PDB entry 5BKL | X-ray diffraction, 2.94 A resolution | chains GG and kk of the 39 polymer chains in the assembly

# Chain GG
Protein: Coat protein
Organism: Satellite tobacco mosaic virus
UniProt: P17574 (COAT_STMV); numbering as in UniProt (aligned over 1-159)
Chain sequence (159 residues; each row starts with the number of its first residue):
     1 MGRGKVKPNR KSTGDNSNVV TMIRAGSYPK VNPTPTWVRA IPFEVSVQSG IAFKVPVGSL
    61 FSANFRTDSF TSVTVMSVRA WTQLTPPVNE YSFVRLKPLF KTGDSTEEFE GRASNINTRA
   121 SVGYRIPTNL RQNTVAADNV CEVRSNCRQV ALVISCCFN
Disordered / not traced: 1-14
Metal / ion sites: Mg2+ site 1: Thr82, Leu84, Ser92; Mg2+ site 2: Tyr91 (shared with 3 residues of chain KK)

# Chain kk
Molecule: 13-nt RNA strand
Organism: Satellite tobacco mosaic virus
Sequence (13 nucleotides; row label = number of the first residue in the row):
   184 UUUUUUUUUU UUU
Disordered / not traced: 190-196

# Interface between chain GG and chain kk
Residue-residue contacts (9; chain GG residue first):
  Asp15(GG) with U184(kk), hydrogen bond to the sugar; U185(kk), sugar contact
  Asn16(GG) with U185(kk), sugar contact
  Ser17(GG) with U185(kk), phosphate contact; U186(kk), phosphate contact
  Asn18(GG) with U185(kk), sugar contact
  Thr21(GG) with U186(kk), sugar contact
  Met22(GG) with U187(kk), phosphate contact
  Arg24(GG) with U188(kk), salt bridge to the phosphate
Interface residues without a listed pair, chain GG (8 interface residues in all): Val19

# In short
8 residues of chain GG and 5 residues of chain kk are in contact, with 1 hydrogen bond and 1 salt bridge.
Polar pairs include Asp15(GG)-U184(kk) and Arg24(GG)-U188(kk). Thr82(GG), Leu84(GG) and Ser92(GG) form the
Mg2+ site 1.
Here chain GG is Coat protein and chain kk is a 13-nt RNA strand, both from Satellite tobacco mosaic virus.
Entry 5BKL (Crystallographic structure of the cubic crystal form of STMV (77.9 degree rotation) grown from
NaCl) was determined by X-ray diffraction together with 5BKN, 7M2T, 7M2V, 7M3T, 7M50 and 7M57 from the same
study.
